Entry 5D9A (X-ray diffraction, 4.30 A resolution (low resolution: residue-level contacts below are approximate; hydrogen-bond / salt-bridge calls are withheld)); this record covers chains A and B of the 3 polymer chains in the assembly.

== Chain A ==
Protein: Polymerase acidic protein
From: Influenza C virus (strain C/Johannesburg/1/1966)
UniProt: Q9IMP5 (PA_INCJH); numbering as in UniProt (aligned over 1-709)
Sequence (709 residues; numbered 1 to 709; the number before each row is that of its first residue):
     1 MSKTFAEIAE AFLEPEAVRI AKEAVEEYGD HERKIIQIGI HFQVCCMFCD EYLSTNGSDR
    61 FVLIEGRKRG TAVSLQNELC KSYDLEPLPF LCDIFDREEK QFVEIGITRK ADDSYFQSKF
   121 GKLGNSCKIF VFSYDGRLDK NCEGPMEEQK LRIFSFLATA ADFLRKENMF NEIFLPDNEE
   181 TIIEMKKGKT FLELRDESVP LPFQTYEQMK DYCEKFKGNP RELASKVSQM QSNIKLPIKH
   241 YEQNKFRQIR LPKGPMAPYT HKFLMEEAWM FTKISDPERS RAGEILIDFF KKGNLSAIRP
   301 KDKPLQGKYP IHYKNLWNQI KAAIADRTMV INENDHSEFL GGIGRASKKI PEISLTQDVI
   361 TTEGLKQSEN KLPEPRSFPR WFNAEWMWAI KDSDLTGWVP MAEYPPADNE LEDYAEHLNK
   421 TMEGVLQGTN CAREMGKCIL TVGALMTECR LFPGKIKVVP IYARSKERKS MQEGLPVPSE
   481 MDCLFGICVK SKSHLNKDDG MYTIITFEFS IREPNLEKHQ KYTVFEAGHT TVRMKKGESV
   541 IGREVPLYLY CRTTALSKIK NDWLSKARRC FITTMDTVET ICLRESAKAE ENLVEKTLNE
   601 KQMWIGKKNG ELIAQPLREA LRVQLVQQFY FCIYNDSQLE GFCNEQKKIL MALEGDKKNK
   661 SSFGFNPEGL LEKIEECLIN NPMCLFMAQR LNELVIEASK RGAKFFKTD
Not modelled in the structure: 1-3, 343-344, 495-498, 537-542, 709
Swiss-Prot annotation at these positions:
  - motif: R109 to G124 (Nuclear localization signal 1 (NLS1)), K166 to S228 (Nuclear localization signal 2 (NLS2))
  - binding site (Mn(2+)): H41, E65, D93, E104, I105

== Chain B ==
Protein: RNA-directed RNA polymerase catalytic subunit
From: Influenza C virus (strain C/Johannesburg/1/1966)
Notes: EC 2.7.7.48
UniProt: Q9IMP4 (RDRP_INCJH); numbering as in UniProt (aligned over 1-754)
Sequence (754 residues; row label = number of the first residue in the row):
     1 MEINPYLMFL NNDVTSLIST TYPYTGPPPM SHGSSTKYTL ETIKRTYDYS RTSVEKTSKV
    61 FNIPRRKFCN CLEDKDELVK PTGNVDISSL LGLAEMMEKR MGEGFFKHCV MEAETEILKM
   121 HFSRLTEGRQ TYDWTSERNM PAATALQLTV DAIKETEGPF KGTTMLEYCN KMIEMLDWKE
   181 IKFKKVKTVV RREKDKRSGK EIKTKVPVMG IDSIKHDEFL IRALTINTMA KDGERGKLQR
   241 RAIATPGMIV RPFSKIVETV AQKICEKLKE SGLPVGGNEK KAKLKTTVTS LNARMNSDQF
   301 AVNITGDNSK WNECQQPEAY LALLAYITKD SSDLMKDLCS VAPVLFCNKF VKLGQGIRLS
   361 NKRKTKEVII KAEKMGKYKN LMREEYKNLF EPLEKYIQKD VCFLPGGMLM GMFNMLSTVL
   421 GVSTLCYMDE ELKAKGCFWT GLQSSDDFVL FAVASNWSNI HWTIRRFNAV CKLIGINMSL
   481 EKSYGSLPEL FEFTSMFFDG EFVSNLAMEL PAFTTAGVNE GVDFTAAMSI IKTNMINNSL
   541 SPSTALMALR ICLQEFRATY RVHPWDSRVK GGRMKIINEF IKTIENKDGL LIADGGKLMN
   601 NISTLHIPEE VLKFEKMDEQ YRNRVFNPKN PFTNFDKTID IFRAHGPIRV EENEAVVSTH
   661 SFRTRANRTL LNTDMRAMMA EEKRYQMVCD MFKSVFESAD INPPIGAMSI GEAIEEKLLE
   721 RAKMKRDIGA IEDSEYEEIK DIIRDAKKAR LESR
Not modelled in the structure: 191-207, 428-430, 633-654, 754
Swiss-Prot annotation at these positions:
  - region: R251 to E258 (Promoter-binding site)
  - motif (Nuclear localization signal): V189 to R197, K205 to E218

== How chain A and chain B interact ==
Residue-residue contacts (297):
  T4(A) - M111(B)
  T4(A) - E112(B)
  T4(A) - T115(B)
  F5(A) - M111(B)
  F5(A) - T115(B)
  I8(A) - T115(B)
  H31(A) - L334(B)
  E32(A) - M111(B)
  R33(A) - L334(B)
  D135(A) - A707(B)
  R165(A) - I705(B)
  R165(A) - G706(B)
  R165(A) - A707(B)
  E167(A) - K119(B)
  N168(A) - K119(B)
  N168(A) - H121(B)
  N168(A) - T163(B)
  N171(A) - G162(B)
  N171(A) - E167(B)
  I183(A) - L334(B)
  M185(A) - I173(B)
  M185(A) - D337(B)
  K186(A) - N170(B)
  K186(A) - I173(B)
  K187(A) - D337(B)
  G188(A) - D177(B)
  K189(A) - D177(B)
  T190(A) - L176(B)
  T190(A) - D177(B)
  T190(A) - H216(B)
  F191(A) - V341(B)
  F191(A) - V344(B)
  E193(A) - V60(B)
  L194(A) - N348(B)
  R195(A) - S340(B)
  E197(A) - S58(B)
  E197(A) - K59(B)
  E197(A) - R65(B)
  E197(A) - K67(B)
  S198(A) - V344(B)
  S198(A) - N348(B)
  V199(A) - K67(B)
  P200(A) - C69(B)
  P200(A) - E318(B)
  L201(A) - N70(B)
  L201(A) - I87(B)
  Q204(A) - K56(B)
  Q204(A) - K67(B)
  Y206(A) - A325(B)
  Y206(A) - S340(B)
  M209(A) - L321(B)
  Y212(A) - I87(B)
  Y212(A) - S88(B)
  C213(A) - A322(B)
  C213(A) - Y326(B)
  E214(A) - K329(B)
  E214(A) - K336(B)
  F216(A) - S88(B)
  F216(A) - L91(B)
  F216(A) - G92(B)
  F216(A) - E95(B)
  K217(A) - E95(B)
  K217(A) - K99(B)
  G218(A) - E95(B)
  L223(A) - R466(B)
  S225(A) - L473(B)
  K226(A) - E431(B)
  K226(A) - W439(B)
  K226(A) - R466(B)
  K226(A) - A469(B)
  K226(A) - V470(B)
  V227(A) - R466(B)
  Q229(A) - L78(B)
  Q229(A) - A469(B)
  M230(A) - R465(B)
  M230(A) - R466(B)
  M230(A) - A469(B)
  S232(A) - L78(B)
  N233(A) - L78(B)
  N233(A) - V79(B)
  N233(A) - A469(B)
  K235(A) - I464(B)
  K235(A) - R465(B)
  K235(A) - N468(B)
  P237(A) - R465(B)
  K239(A) - W457(B)
  K239(A) - H461(B)
  P277(A) - R568(B)
  E278(A) - K570(B)
  R281(A) - K570(B)
  R345(A) - K364(B)
  A346(A) - K364(B)
  S347(A) - K364(B)
  S347(A) - T365(B)
  S347(A) - E367(B)
  K348(A) - T365(B)
  K348(A) - K366(B)
  K348(A) - E367(B)
  K349(A) - E367(B)
  I350(A) - E367(B)
  I350(A) - V368(B)
  E352(A) - I370(B)
  E352(A) - K374(B)
  E352(A) - K377(B)
  L355(A) - K377(B)
  L355(A) - Y378(B)
  T356(A) - K377(B)
  G364(A) - N361(B)
  L365(A) - N361(B)
  L365(A) - R363(B)
  K366(A) - L359(B)
  K366(A) - Y378(B)
  K366(A) - L381(B)
  Q367(A) - L359(B)
  Q367(A) - S360(B)
  Q367(A) - L381(B)
  S368(A) - I357(B)
  S368(A) - R358(B)
  S368(A) - L359(B)
  E369(A) - R383(B)
  N370(A) - K37(B)
  N370(A) - R383(B)
  N383(A) - M1(B)
  N383(A) - E2(B)
  N383(A) - I3(B)
  W386(A) - P5(B)
  M387(A) - M1(B)
  M387(A) - I3(B)
  P400(A) - Q554(B)
  M401(A) - I551(B)
  M401(A) - Q554(B)
  A402(A) - R550(B)
  A402(A) - L553(B)
  A402(A) - Q554(B)
  A402(A) - R557(B)
  E403(A) - R550(B)
  E403(A) - L553(B)
  E403(A) - R557(B)
  E403(A) - K597(B)
  E403(A) - L598(B)
  Y404(A) - R550(B)
  P405(A) - L546(B)
  P405(A) - L598(B)
  P405(A) - N600(B)
  P405(A) - N601(B)
  P406(A) - L598(B)
  P406(A) - M599(B)
  P406(A) - N601(B)
  A407(A) - N601(B)
  D408(A) - S603(B)
  L411(A) - P542(B)
  L411(A) - I602(B)
  E412(A) - N601(B)
  E412(A) - I602(B)
  E412(A) - S603(B)
  Y414(A) - P542(B)
  Y414(A) - S543(B)
  A415(A) - S543(B)
  A415(A) - L546(B)
  A415(A) - I602(B)
  E416(A) - L546(B)
  L418(A) - S543(B)
  N419(A) - S543(B)
  N419(A) - L546(B)
  N419(A) - M547(B)
  N419(A) - R550(B)
  E423(A) - M547(B)
  E423(A) - R550(B)
  T447(A) - R561(B)
  M501(A) - H32(B)
  S557(A) - M30(B)
  W563(A) - G26(B)
  W563(A) - P27(B)
  K566(A) - T514(B)
  K566(A) - E555(B)
  R568(A) - I551(B)
  R568(A) - Q554(B)
  R568(A) - E555(B)
  R569(A) - P511(B)
  R569(A) - T514(B)
  C570(A) - T25(B)
  I572(A) - L506(B)
  T573(A) - T25(B)
  T573(A) - L510(B)
  M575(A) - T544(B)
  M575(A) - M547(B)
  D576(A) - L506(B)
  D576(A) - T544(B)
  T577(A) - S19(B)
  T577(A) - T20(B)
  E579(A) - S541(B)
  E579(A) - P542(B)
  E579(A) - S543(B)
  E579(A) - T544(B)
  T580(A) - S504(B)
  I581(A) - L17(B)
  L583(A) - S541(B)
  R584(A) - S16(B)
  R584(A) - E501(B)
  R584(A) - S504(B)
  K601(A) - N11(B)
  K601(A) - N12(B)
  Q602(A) - N11(B)
  M603(A) - N12(B)
  W604(A) - L7(B)
  W604(A) - M8(B)
  W604(A) - N11(B)
  I605(A) - I3(B)
  I605(A) - N4(B)
  G606(A) - E2(B)
  G606(A) - I3(B)
  G606(A) - N4(B)
  G606(A) - L7(B)
  K607(A) - M1(B)
  K607(A) - E2(B)
  K608(A) - M1(B)
  L612(A) - L7(B)
  I613(A) - M1(B)
  Q624(A) - M8(B)
  Q624(A) - T20(B)
  Q627(A) - P5(B)
  Q627(A) - T20(B)
  Q628(A) - T20(B)
  Q628(A) - T25(B)
  F631(A) - T20(B)
  F631(A) - T21(B)
  F631(A) - P23(B)
  F631(A) - T25(B)
  C632(A) - T25(B)
  C632(A) - G26(B)
  C632(A) - P27(B)
  N635(A) - P23(B)
  N635(A) - G26(B)
  N635(A) - P27(B)
  N635(A) - R235(B)
  S637(A) - P29(B)
  S637(A) - K237(B)
  S637(A) - L238(B)
  Q638(A) - L238(B)
  E640(A) - P28(B)
  E640(A) - P29(B)
  E640(A) - R235(B)
  E640(A) - G236(B)
  E640(A) - K237(B)
  G641(A) - G236(B)
  G641(A) - K237(B)
  C643(A) - T21(B)
  C643(A) - P23(B)
  N644(A) - Y22(B)
  N644(A) - R235(B)
  N644(A) - G236(B)
  E645(A) - K482(B)
  Q646(A) - Y6(B)
  Q646(A) - T21(B)
  K647(A) - Y22(B)
  K647(A) - E492(B)
  K648(A) - K482(B)
  K648(A) - Y484(B)
  L650(A) - F9(B)
  M651(A) - Y484(B)
  M651(A) - L490(B)
  M651(A) - F491(B)
  M651(A) - F497(B)
  E654(A) - D13(B)
  E654(A) - V14(B)
  E654(A) - T15(B)
  E654(A) - L490(B)
  G655(A) - L490(B)
  K657(A) - F9(B)
  K657(A) - L10(B)
  K658(A) - D13(B)
  K658(A) - D499(B)
  K660(A) - L487(B)
  K660(A) - E489(B)
  K660(A) - L490(B)
  S661(A) - W457(B)
  S662(A) - G485(B)
  S662(A) - S486(B)
  F663(A) - I304(B)
  F663(A) - Y484(B)
  F663(A) - G485(B)
  F663(A) - S486(B)
  F665(A) - M478(B)
  F665(A) - L480(B)
  N666(A) - L480(B)
  N666(A) - E481(B)
  G669(A) - E481(B)
  L670(A) - E481(B)
  E676(A) - L238(B)
  E676(A) - Q239(B)
  C677(A) - L238(B)
  M687(A) - Y6(B)
  R690(A) - E2(B)
  R690(A) - I3(B)
  R690(A) - N4(B)
  E693(A) - N4(B)
  L694(A) - Y6(B)
Other interface residues (no listed pair), chain A (170 interface residues in all): D162, K166, M169, K210, E222, I238, E480, I559, F571, V623, L639, F642, L653, G664, K673, I679, F686, L691, E697, A698
Other interface residues (no listed pair), chain B (171 interface residues in all): I18, S89, L118, E174, L220, V302, N303, L338, C347, M382, Y427, L432, K472, S483, N505, L540, A548, P564, G571, G596

== In short ==
170 residues of chain A and 171 residues of chain B are in contact. Curated annotation (UniProt) lists 5
Mn2+-binding residues on chain A.
Here chain A is Polymerase acidic protein and chain B is RNA-directed RNA polymerase catalytic subunit, both
from Influenza C virus (strain C/Johannesburg/1/1966). Entry 5D9A (Influenza C Virus RNA-dependent RNA
Polymerase - Space group P212121) was determined by X-ray diffraction, deposited together with 5D98.
